7ZMG - chains G and Z of the 43 polymer chains in the assembly; structure by electron microscopy, 2.44 A resolution.

Chain G:
Name: NADH-ubiquinone oxidoreductase 30.4 kDa subunit-like protein
From: Chaetomium thermophilum var. thermophilum DSM 1495
UniProt: G0S8U1 (G0S8U1_CHATD); residue numbers follow UniProt; this construct covers 1-293
Chain sequence (293 residues; numbered 1 to 293; the number before each row is that of its first residue):
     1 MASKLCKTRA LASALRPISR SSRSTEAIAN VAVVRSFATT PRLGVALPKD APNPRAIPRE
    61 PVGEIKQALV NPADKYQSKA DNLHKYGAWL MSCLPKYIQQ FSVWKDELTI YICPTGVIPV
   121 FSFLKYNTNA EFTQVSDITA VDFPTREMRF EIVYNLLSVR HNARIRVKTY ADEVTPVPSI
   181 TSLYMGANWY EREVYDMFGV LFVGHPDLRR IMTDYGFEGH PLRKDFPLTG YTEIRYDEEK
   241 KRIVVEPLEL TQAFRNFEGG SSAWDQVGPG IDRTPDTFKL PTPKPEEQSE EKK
Unresolved in the structure: 1-44, 287-293

Chain Z:
Name: NADH-ubiquinone oxidoreductase-like protein
From: Chaetomium thermophilum var. thermophilum DSM 1495
UniProt: G0SEF0 (G0SEF0_CHATD); numbering as in UniProt (aligned over 1-188)
Chain sequence (196 residues; each row starts with the number of its first residue):
     1 MASKAAAAAA SNAVSITKKY TVQSTGIWER IRRALVIDPN RSNGVPLNPY NRNPSPGDNP
    61 PLEYTDPVTI PAGDIADNPY WKRDFRRNYP RPSVIAQAQQ VALLSVGSAA QPRVELIGEE
   121 GTKALVAAEE EGKEKGVAKY LEEKGAEEAK RVLALTGGLP PTPSGQTMVT GQWDVHKYGL
   181 AEEQSYGGSY PCRSFV
Unresolved in the structure: 1-10
Differences from the reference sequence: insertion (189-196)

How chain G and chain Z interact:
Residue-residue contacts (140; chain G residue first):
  Val-45(G) / Asn-48(Z)
  Val-45(G) / Pro-49(Z)
  Ala-46(G) / Val-22(Z)
  Ala-46(G) / Gln-23(Z)  hydrogen bond (backbone-backbone)
  Ala-46(G) / Thr-25(Z)
  Ala-46(G) / Leu-47(Z)
  Leu-47(G) / Gln-23(Z)
  Leu-47(G) / Leu-47(Z)  hydrophobic
  Leu-47(G) / Pro-49(Z)  hydrophobic
  Leu-47(G) / Tyr-50(Z)
  Pro-48(G) / Thr-17(Z)
  Pro-48(G) / Tyr-20(Z)
  Pro-48(G) / Thr-21(Z)
  Pro-48(G) / Gln-23(Z)
  Pro-48(G) / Leu-47(Z)
  Lys-49(G) / Thr-17(Z)
  Asp-50(G) / Thr-17(Z)  hydrogen bond (backbone-backbone)
  Asp-50(G) / Lys-18(Z)  salt bridge
  Ala-51(G) / Thr-17(Z)  hydrogen bond (backbone-backbone)
  Ala-51(G) / Tyr-20(Z)
  Ala-51(G) / Tyr-50(Z)
  Pro-52(G) / Tyr-20(Z)  hydrogen bond (backbone-side chain)
  Asn-53(G) / Pro-49(Z)
  Asn-53(G) / Tyr-50(Z)
  Pro-54(G) / Tyr-20(Z)
  Arg-55(G) / Tyr-50(Z)  hydrogen bond (side chain-backbone)
  Arg-55(G) / Arg-52(Z)
  Arg-55(G) / Asn-53(Z)  hydrogen bond (side chain-backbone)
  Arg-55(G) / Pro-54(Z)
  Glu-64(G) / Ile-70(Z)
  Ile-65(G) / Thr-69(Z)
  Ile-65(G) / Ile-70(Z)  hydrogen bond (backbone-backbone)
  Lys-66(G) / Ile-70(Z)
  Gln-67(G) / Thr-69(Z)
  Gln-67(G) / Pro-71(Z)
  Leu-69(G) / Arg-83(Z)
  Leu-69(G) / Phe-85(Z)  hydrophobic
  Val-70(G) / Phe-85(Z)
  Asn-71(G) / Phe-85(Z)
  Ala-73(G) / Pro-90(Z)  hydrophobic
  Lys-75(G) / Met-168(Z)
  Lys-75(G) / Trp-173(Z)  hydrogen bond (backbone-side chain)
  Tyr-76(G) / Trp-173(Z)  hydrophobic
  Ser-78(G) / Trp-173(Z)
  Lys-79(G) / Ser-164(Z)
  Lys-79(G) / Gly-165(Z)  hydrogen bond (side chain-backbone)
  Lys-79(G) / Trp-173(Z)
  Asn-82(G) / Thr-162(Z)
  Asn-82(G) / Ser-164(Z)  hydrogen bond
  Leu-83(G) / Ser-164(Z)
  His-84(G) / Ser-93(Z)  hydrogen bond
  Lys-85(G) / Leu-155(Z)
  Tyr-86(G) / Pro-161(Z)
  Tyr-86(G) / Thr-162(Z)
  Tyr-86(G) / Pro-163(Z)
  Ala-88(G) / Gln-100(Z)
  Trp-89(G) / Leu-153(Z)
  Trp-89(G) / Pro-160(Z)
  Trp-89(G) / Pro-161(Z)
  Met-91(G) / Gln-97(Z)
  Met-91(G) / Gln-100(Z)
  Ser-92(G) / Gln-100(Z)  hydrogen bond
  Ser-92(G) / Val-152(Z)
  Pro-95(G) / Gln-97(Z)  hydrogen bond (backbone-side chain)
  Pro-95(G) / Ala-138(Z)  hydrophobic
  Ile-98(G) / Gln-97(Z)  hydrogen bond (backbone-side chain)
  Gln-99(G) / Ala-96(Z)
  Gln-99(G) / Gln-97(Z)  hydrogen bond (backbone-backbone)
  Gln-100(G) / Val-94(Z)
  Gln-100(G) / Ile-95(Z)
  Gln-100(G) / Ala-96(Z)
  Phe-101(G) / Ser-93(Z)
  Phe-101(G) / Val-94(Z)
  Phe-101(G) / Ile-95(Z)  hydrogen bond (backbone-backbone)
  Ser-102(G) / Ser-93(Z)
  Ser-102(G) / Val-94(Z)
  Val-103(G) / Pro-92(Z)
  Val-103(G) / Ser-93(Z)  hydrogen bond (backbone-backbone)
  Trp-104(G) / Pro-90(Z)  hydrogen bond (side chain-backbone)
  Lys-105(G) / Pro-90(Z)
  Asn-129(G) / Pro-160(Z)  hydrogen bond (side chain-backbone)
  Asn-129(G) / Pro-161(Z)  hydrogen bond (side chain-backbone)
  Asn-129(G) / Thr-162(Z)
  Asn-129(G) / Pro-163(Z)
  Arg-160(G) / Val-175(Z)
  His-161(G) / Thr-162(Z)
  His-161(G) / Pro-163(Z)
  His-161(G) / Val-175(Z)
  Asn-162(G) / Ser-164(Z)
  Asn-162(G) / Gly-165(Z)
  Asn-162(G) / Gln-166(Z)  hydrogen bond (backbone-backbone)
  Asn-162(G) / Thr-167(Z)
  Asn-162(G) / Asp-174(Z)  hydrogen bond (side chain-backbone)
  Asn-162(G) / Val-175(Z)
  Asn-162(G) / His-176(Z)
  Ala-163(G) / Pro-163(Z)  hydrophobic
  Ala-163(G) / Ser-164(Z)
  Arg-164(G) / Gln-166(Z)
  Gln-266(G) / Arg-87(Z)  hydrogen bond (backbone-side chain)
  Val-267(G) / Arg-87(Z)
  Val-267(G) / Tyr-89(Z)
  Gly-268(G) / Tyr-89(Z)  hydrogen bond (backbone-side chain)
  Pro-269(G) / Tyr-89(Z)  hydrogen bond (backbone-side chain)
  Pro-269(G) / Arg-91(Z)  hydrogen bond (backbone-side chain)
  Gly-270(G) / Arg-87(Z)
  Gly-270(G) / Tyr-89(Z)
  Gly-270(G) / Arg-91(Z)
  Ile-271(G) / Asn-88(Z)
  Ile-271(G) / Tyr-89(Z)  hydrogen bond (backbone-backbone)
  Ile-271(G) / Pro-90(Z)
  Ile-271(G) / Arg-91(Z)  hydrogen bond (backbone-backbone)
  Asp-272(G) / Arg-91(Z)
  Arg-273(G) / Pro-90(Z)
  Thr-274(G) / Ser-93(Z)  hydrogen bond
  Asp-276(G) / Ser-108(Z)
  Asp-276(G) / Ala-109(Z)  hydrogen bond (backbone-backbone)
  Asp-276(G) / Ala-110(Z)  hydrogen bond (backbone-backbone)
  Thr-277(G) / Leu-103(Z)
  Thr-277(G) / Ser-108(Z)
  Thr-277(G) / Ala-110(Z)
  Phe-278(G) / Ile-95(Z)
  Phe-278(G) / Leu-103(Z)  hydrophobic
  Lys-279(G) / Ser-108(Z)
  Lys-279(G) / Ala-109(Z)  hydrogen bond (backbone-backbone)
  Leu-280(G) / Gln-99(Z)
  Leu-280(G) / Ala-102(Z)  hydrophobic
  Leu-280(G) / Ala-109(Z)
  Leu-280(G) / Glu-129(Z)
  Pro-281(G) / Val-106(Z)
  Pro-281(G) / Gly-107(Z)
  Pro-281(G) / Ser-108(Z)
  Pro-281(G) / Ala-109(Z)
  Pro-281(G) / Leu-116(Z)  hydrophobic
  Pro-281(G) / Leu-125(Z)
  Pro-283(G) / Leu-116(Z)
  Pro-283(G) / Gly-118(Z)
  Pro-283(G) / Thr-122(Z)
  Lys-284(G) / Leu-116(Z)  hydrogen bond (backbone-backbone)
  Lys-284(G) / Ile-117(Z)
  Lys-284(G) / Gly-118(Z)  hydrogen bond (backbone-backbone)
Other interface residues (no listed pair), chain G (70 interface residues in all): Asp-106, Phe-132, Pro-275, Thr-282, Pro-285, Glu-286
Other interface residues (no listed pair), chain Z (70 interface residues in all): Ile-16, Lys-19, Val-68, Arg-86, Pro-112, Glu-119, Val-137, Thr-156

In short:
Chain G and chain Z each contribute 70 residues to their interface; the contacts include 34 hydrogen bonds and
1 salt bridge. Among the polar pairs are Asp-50(G)/Lys-18(Z), Pro-52(G)/Tyr-20(Z) and Arg-55(G)/Tyr-50(Z).
Here chain G is NADH-ubiquinone oxidoreductase 30.4 kDa subunit-like protein and chain Z is NADH-ubiquinone
oxidoreductase-like protein, both from Chaetomium thermophilum var. thermophilum DSM 1495. Entry 7ZMG (CryoEM
structure of mitochondrial complex I from Chaetomium thermophilum (state 1)) was determined by electron
microscopy together with 7ZM7, 7ZM8, 7ZMB, 7ZME and 7ZMH from the same study.
